PDB entry 2FSM | X-ray diffraction, 1.86 A resolution | chain X

[Chain X]
Molecule: Mitogen-activated protein kinase 14
From: Homo sapiens
Notes: EC 2.7.1.37
Reference sequence: Q16539 (MK14_HUMAN); residues 2-360 here correspond to UniProt positions 1-359 (UniProt number = residue number - 1)
Chain sequence (367 residues; row label = number of the first residue in the row; numbers below 1 keep their minus sign (Met-6 is residue -6)):
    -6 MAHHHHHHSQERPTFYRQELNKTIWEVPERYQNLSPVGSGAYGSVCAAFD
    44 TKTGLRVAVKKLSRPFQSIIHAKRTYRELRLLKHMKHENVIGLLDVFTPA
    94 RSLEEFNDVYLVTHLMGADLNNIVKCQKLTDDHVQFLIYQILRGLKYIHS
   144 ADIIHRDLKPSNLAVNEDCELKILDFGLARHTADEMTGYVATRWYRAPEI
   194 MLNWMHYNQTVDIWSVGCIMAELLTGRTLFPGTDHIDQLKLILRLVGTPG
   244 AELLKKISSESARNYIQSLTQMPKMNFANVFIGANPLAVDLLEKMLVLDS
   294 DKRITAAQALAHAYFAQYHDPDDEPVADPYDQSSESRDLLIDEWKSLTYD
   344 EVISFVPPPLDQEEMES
Not modelled in the structure: -6 to 3, 32-35, 116-120, 170-183, 353-360
Construct notes: expression tag (-6 to 1); engineered mutation Ala176 (Asp175 in Q16539), Ser327 (Phe326 in Q16539)
Swiss-Prot annotation at these positions:
  - binding site (ATP): Lys54
  - modified residue: Lys54 (N6-acetyllysine)

[Summary]
Curated annotation (UniProt) lists ATP-binding residue Lys54.
Chain X is Mitogen-activated protein kinase 14 (Homo sapiens); the structure, mitogen activated protein kinase
p38alpha (D176A+F327S) activating mutant form-B, was determined by X-ray diffraction (same publication as
2FSL, 2FSO and 2FST).
